1ZAW - chains U and X of the 7 polymer chains in the assembly; structure by X-ray diffraction, 2.30 A resolution.

# Chain U (and X)
Molecule: 50S ribosomal protein L7/L12
From: Thermotoga maritima
Notes: fragment: N-terminal domain; chain X of this document is another copy of the same molecule, construct and numbering; everything in this record applies to it too
Reference sequence: P29396 (RL7_THEMA); residue numbers follow UniProt; this construct covers 1-30
Chain sequence (30 residues; each row starts with the number of its first residue):
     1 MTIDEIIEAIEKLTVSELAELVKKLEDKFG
Modified / non-standard residues: Mse1 (selenomethionine; parent Met)
Construct notes: modified residue (1)

# Interface between chain U and chain X
Residue-residue contacts (14; chain U residue first):
  Ile10(U) with Val15(X)
  Glu11(U) with Thr14(X); Val15(X), hydrogen bond (backbone-backbone); Ser16(X), hydrogen bond (backbone-backbone)
  Leu13(U) with Thr14(X); Val15(X), hydrogen bond (backbone-backbone)
  Thr14(U) with Glu11(X); Leu13(X)
  Val15(U) with Ile10(X); Glu11(X), hydrogen bond (backbone-backbone); Leu13(X), hydrogen bond (backbone-backbone); Leu18(X), hydrophobic
  Ser16(U) with Glu11(X)
  Leu18(U) with Val15(X), hydrophobic
Also at the interface, not in a pair above, chain U (8 interface residues in all): Lys12
Also at the interface, not in a pair above, chain X (8 interface residues in all): Lys12

# In short
Chain U and chain X each contribute 8 residues to their interface; the contacts include 5 hydrogen bonds. The
backbones hydrogen-bond at Glu11(U)-Val15(X), Glu11(U)-Ser16(X) and Leu13(U)-Val15(X).
Chain U and chain X are both 50S ribosomal protein L7/L12 (Thermotoga maritima); the structure, Ribosomal
Protein L10-L12(NTD) Complex, Space Group P212121, Form A, was determined by X-ray diffraction, deposited
together with 1ZAV and 1ZAX.
